Entry 5IZV (X-ray diffraction, 2.81 A resolution); this record covers chain A.

== Chain A ==
Name: Uncharacterized protein RavZ
Source organism: Legionella pneumophila subsp. pneumophila strain Philadelphia 1
UniProtKB: Q5ZUV9 (Q5ZUV9_LEGPH); numbering as in UniProt (aligned over 1-502)
Amino-acid sequence (502 residues; each row starts with the number of its first residue):
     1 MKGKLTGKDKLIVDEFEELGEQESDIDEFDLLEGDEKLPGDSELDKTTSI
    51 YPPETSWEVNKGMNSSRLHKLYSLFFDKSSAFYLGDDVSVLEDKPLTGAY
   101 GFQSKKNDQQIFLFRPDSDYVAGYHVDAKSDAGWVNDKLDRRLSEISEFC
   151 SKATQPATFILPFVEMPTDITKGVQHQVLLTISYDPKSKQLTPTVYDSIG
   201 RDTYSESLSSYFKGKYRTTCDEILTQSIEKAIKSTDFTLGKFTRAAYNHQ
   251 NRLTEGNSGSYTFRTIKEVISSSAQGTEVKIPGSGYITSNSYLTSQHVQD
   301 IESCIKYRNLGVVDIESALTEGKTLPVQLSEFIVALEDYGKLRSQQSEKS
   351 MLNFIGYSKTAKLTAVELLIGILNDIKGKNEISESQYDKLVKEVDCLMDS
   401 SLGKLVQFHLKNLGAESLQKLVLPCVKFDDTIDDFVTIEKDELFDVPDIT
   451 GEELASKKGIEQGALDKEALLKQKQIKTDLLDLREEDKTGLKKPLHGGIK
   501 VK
Disordered / not traced: 1-48, 349-354, 431-502
Sequence notes: engineered mutation Ser258 (Cys in Q5ZUV9)
Curated features (UniProtKB/Swiss-Prot):
  - region: Tyr211 to Arg217 (Alpha-3 helix)
  - motif: Asp9 to Glu23 (LIR 1), Glu23 to Lys37 (LIR 2), Asp429 to Leu443 (LIR 3)
  - active site: His176, Asp197
  - mutagenesis: Phe16 to Leu19 (In mLIR1; only binds one ATG8 protein instead of two), Phe29 to Leu32 (In mLIR2; only binds one ATG8 protein instead of two), Phe29 (F29A: Reduced ability to cleave lipid-conjugated ATG8 family proteins), Met63 to Asn64 (Abolished ability to cleave lipid-conjugated ATG8 family proteins), Leu139 to Leu143 (Reduced ability to cleave lipid-conjugated ATG8 family proteins), Gln175 to Gln177 (Does not affect ability to cleave lipid-conjugated ATG8 family proteins), His176 (H176A: Abolished ability to cleave lipid-conjugated ATG8 family proteins; when associated with A-258), Leu180 to Ile182 (Reduced ability to cleave lipid-conjugated ATG8 family proteins), Asp197 (D197A: Abolished ability to cleave lipid-conjugated ATG8 family proteins), Leu208 (L208D: Reduced ability to cleave lipid-conjugated ATG8 family proteins), Tyr211 to Arg217 (Reduced binding to membranes), Tyr211 to Tyr216 (Reduced binding to membranes. Abolished ability to cleave lipid-conjugated ATG8 family proteins), 10 further mutagenesis entries in UniProt
From the paper describing this entry:
  - contacts within the chain: His176-Ser258, His176-Asp197
  - mutagenesis - C258S: abolished catalytic activity

== Summary ==
From UniProt: active-site residues His176 and Asp197 and 56 mutagenesis sites. The paper reports that C258S
abolishes catalytic activity; contacts within the chain involving His176, Ser258 and Asp197.
Chain A is Uncharacterized protein RavZ (Legionella pneumophila subsp. pneumophila strain Philadelphia 1); the
structure, Crystal structure of the legionella pneumophila effector protein RavZ - F222, was determined by
X-ray diffraction (same publication as 5HZY and 5IO3).
